1HCQ - chains C and B of the 4 polymer chains in the assembly; structure by X-ray diffraction, 2.40 A resolution.

# Chain C
Molecule: 18-nt DNA strand
Sequence (18 nucleotides; each row starts with the number of its first residue):
     1 CCAGGTCACA GTGACCTG

# Chain B
Name: Protein (estrogen receptor)
From: Homo sapiens
UniProtKB: P03372 (ESR1_HUMAN); residues 2-84 here correspond to UniProt positions 180-262 (UniProt number = residue number + 178)
Amino-acid sequence (84 residues; numbered 1 to 84; the number before each row is that of its first residue):
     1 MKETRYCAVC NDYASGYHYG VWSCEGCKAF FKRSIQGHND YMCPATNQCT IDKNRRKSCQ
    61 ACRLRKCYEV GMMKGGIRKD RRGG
Not modelled in the structure: 1-3, 75-84
Construct notes: initiating methionine (1)
Metal / ion sites: Zn2+ site 1: Cys7, Cys10, Cys24, Cys27; Zn2+ site 2: Cys43, Cys49, Cys59, Cys62

# Chain C / chain B interface
Residue-residue contacts (14):
  DG11(C) - Gln60(B)  hydrogen bond to the phosphate
  DT12(C) - Phe30(B)  phosphate contact
  DT12(C) - Arg33(B)  salt bridge to the phosphate
  DT12(C) - Lys57(B)  phosphate contact
  DT12(C) - Gln60(B)  hydrogen bond to the phosphate
  DG13(C) - Gly26(B)  phosphate contact
  DG13(C) - Ala29(B)  base contact
  DG13(C) - Arg33(B)  hydrogen bond to the base
  DG13(C) - Arg56(B)  salt bridge to the phosphate
  DG13(C) - Lys57(B)  salt bridge to the phosphate
  DG13(C) - Arg63(B)  salt bridge to the phosphate
  DA14(C) - Glu25(B)  base contact
  DC15(C) - Glu25(B)  hydrogen bond to the base
  DC15(C) - Lys28(B)  base contact

# Summary
Chain C and chain B form an interface of 5 and 10 residues respectively; the contacts include 4 hydrogen bonds
and 4 salt bridges. Polar pairs include DG13(C)-Arg33(B), DC15(C)-Glu25(B) and DG11(C)-Gln60(B). Cys7(B),
Cys10(B), Cys24(B) and Cys27(B) coordinate Zn2+ site 1.
Here chain C is an 18-nt DNA strand and chain B is Protein (estrogen receptor) (Homo sapiens). Entry 1HCQ (The
crystal structure of the estrogen receptor DNA-binding domain bound to DNA: how receptors discriminate between
...) was determined by X-ray diffraction.
